PDB entry 7XL4 | electron microscopy, 3.86 A resolution | chains C and G of the 7 polymer chains in the assembly

== Chain C ==
Protein: DNA-directed RNA polymerase subunit beta
Source organism: Pseudomonas aeruginosa PAO1
Notes: EC 2.7.7.6
UniProtKB: Q51561 (RPOB_PSEAE); numbering as in UniProt (aligned over 1-1357)
Chain sequence (1359 residues; row label = number of the first residue in the row; numbers below 1 keep their minus sign (Met-1 is residue -1)):
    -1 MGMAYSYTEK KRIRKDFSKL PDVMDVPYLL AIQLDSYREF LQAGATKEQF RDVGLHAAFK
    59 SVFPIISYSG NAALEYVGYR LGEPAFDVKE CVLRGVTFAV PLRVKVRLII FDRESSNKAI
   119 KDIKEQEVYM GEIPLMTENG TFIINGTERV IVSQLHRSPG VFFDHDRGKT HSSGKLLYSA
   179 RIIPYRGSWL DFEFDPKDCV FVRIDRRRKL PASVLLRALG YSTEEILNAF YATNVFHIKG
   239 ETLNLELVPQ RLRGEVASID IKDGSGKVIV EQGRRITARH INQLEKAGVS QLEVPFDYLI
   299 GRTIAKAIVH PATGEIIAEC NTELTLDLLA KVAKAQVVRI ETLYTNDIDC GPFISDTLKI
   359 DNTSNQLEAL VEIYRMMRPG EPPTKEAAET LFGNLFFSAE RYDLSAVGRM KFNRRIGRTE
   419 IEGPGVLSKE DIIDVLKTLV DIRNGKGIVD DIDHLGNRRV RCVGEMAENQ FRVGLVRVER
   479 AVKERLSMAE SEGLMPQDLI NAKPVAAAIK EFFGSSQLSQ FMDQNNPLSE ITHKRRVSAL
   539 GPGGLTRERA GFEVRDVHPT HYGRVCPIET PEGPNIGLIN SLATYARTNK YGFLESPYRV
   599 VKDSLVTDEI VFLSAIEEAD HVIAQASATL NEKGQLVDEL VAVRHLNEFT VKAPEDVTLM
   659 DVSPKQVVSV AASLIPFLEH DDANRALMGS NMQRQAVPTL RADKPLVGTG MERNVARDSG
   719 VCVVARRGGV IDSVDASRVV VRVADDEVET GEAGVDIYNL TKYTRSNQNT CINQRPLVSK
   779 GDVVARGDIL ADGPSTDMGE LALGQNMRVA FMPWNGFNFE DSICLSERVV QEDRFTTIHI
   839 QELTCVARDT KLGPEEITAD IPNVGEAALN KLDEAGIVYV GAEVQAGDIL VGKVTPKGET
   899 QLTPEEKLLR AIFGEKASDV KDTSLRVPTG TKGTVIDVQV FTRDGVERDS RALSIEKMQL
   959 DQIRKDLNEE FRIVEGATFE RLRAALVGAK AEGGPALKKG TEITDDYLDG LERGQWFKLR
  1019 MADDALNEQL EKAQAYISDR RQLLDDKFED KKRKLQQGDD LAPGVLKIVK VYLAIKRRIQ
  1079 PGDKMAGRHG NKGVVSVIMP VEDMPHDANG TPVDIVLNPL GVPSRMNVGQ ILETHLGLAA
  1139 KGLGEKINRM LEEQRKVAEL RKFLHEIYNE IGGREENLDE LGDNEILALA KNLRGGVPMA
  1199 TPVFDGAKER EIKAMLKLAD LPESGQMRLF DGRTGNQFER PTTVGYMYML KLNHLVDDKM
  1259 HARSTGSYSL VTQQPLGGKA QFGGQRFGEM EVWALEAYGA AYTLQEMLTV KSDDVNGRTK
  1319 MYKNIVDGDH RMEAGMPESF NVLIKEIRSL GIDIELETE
Not modelled in the structure: -1 to 2, 990-1019, 1357
Differences from the reference sequence: initiating methionine (-1); expression tag (0)

== Chain G ==
Protein: Transcriptional factor SutA
Source organism: Pseudomonas aeruginosa PAO1
UniProtKB: Q9HTR9 (Q9HTR9_PSEAE); residue numbers follow UniProt; this construct covers 1-105
Chain sequence (109 residues; each row starts with the number of its first residue; numbers below 1 keep their minus sign (Gly-3 is residue -3)):
    -3 GAMGMSEEEL EQDELDGADE DDGEELAAAD DGEADSGDGD EAPAPGKKAK AAVVEEELPS
    57 VEAKQKERDA LAKAMEEFLS RGGKVQEIEP NVVADPPKKP DSKYGSRPI
Not modelled in the structure: -3 to 57, 89-105
Differences from the reference sequence: expression tag (-3 to 0)

== How chain C and chain G interact ==
Pairs across the interface (21):
  Lys58(C) - Arg64(G)  hydrogen bond (backbone-side chain)
  Ser59(C) - Lys60(G)
  Phe61(C) - Arg64(G)
  Pro62(C) - Lys60(G)
  Pro62(C) - Arg64(G)
  Ala71(C) - Leu67(G)  hydrophobic
  Glu73(C) - Arg64(G)
  Tyr74(C) - Arg64(G)  hydrogen bond (backbone-side chain)
  Ile107(C) - Met71(G)  hydrophobic
  Asn115(C) - Phe74(G)
  Ile118(C) - Phe74(G)  hydrophobic
  Asp120(C) - Met71(G)
  Asp120(C) - Val81(G)
  Asp120(C) - Gln82(G)  hydrogen bond (backbone-backbone)
  Ile121(C) - Gln82(G)
  Lys122(C) - Gln82(G)  hydrogen bond (backbone-backbone)
  Lys122(C) - Glu83(G)
  Lys122(C) - Ile84(G)  hydrogen bond (backbone-backbone)
  Glu123(C) - Ile84(G)
  Pro494(C) - Ile84(G)
  Gln495(C) - Asn87(G)
Also at the interface, not in a pair above, chain C (18 interface residues in all): Phe57, Leu72
Also at the interface, not in a pair above, chain G (12 interface residues in all): Glu63, Val88
From the paper, about this interface:
  - hot spots on chain G (mutagenesis) - K60A, R64A, L67A, M71A, F74A, V81A, I84A: decreased binding to DNA-directed RNA polymerase subunit beta (chain C)

== Summary ==
Chain C and chain G form an interface of 18 and 12 residues respectively; the contacts include 5 hydrogen
bonds. Polar contacts include Lys58(C)-Arg64(G), Tyr74(C)-Arg64(G) and Asp120(C)-Gln82(G). The paper reports
that K60A, R64A and L67A of chain G, among others, reduce binding to DNA-directed RNA polymerase subunit beta
(chain C); 7 substitutions were tested in all.
Here chain C is DNA-directed RNA polymerase subunit beta and chain G is Transcriptional factor SutA, both from
Pseudomonas aeruginosa PAO1. Entry 7XL4 (Cryo-EM structure of Pseudomonas aeruginosa RNAP sigmaS holoenzyme
complexes with transcription factor SutA (closed lobe)) was determined by electron microscopy (same
publication as 7F0R, 7VF9 and 7XL3).
